3RL0 - chains B and C of the 5 polymer chains in the assembly; structure by X-ray diffraction, 3.80 A resolution.

Chain B:
Name: Syntaxin-1A
From: Rattus norvegicus
UniProtKB: P32851 (STX1A_RAT); residue numbers follow UniProt; this construct covers 191-253
Sequence (65 residues; numbered 189 to 253; the number before each row is that of its first residue):
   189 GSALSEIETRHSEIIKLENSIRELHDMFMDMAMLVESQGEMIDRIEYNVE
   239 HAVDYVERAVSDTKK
Not modelled in the structure: 189-190, 250-253
Differences from the reference sequence: expression tag (189-190)
Curated features (UniProtKB/Swiss-Prot):
  - site: Lys253 (Microbial infection: Cleavage)
  - cross-link (Glycyl lysine isopeptide (Lys-Gly)): Lys252 (interchain with G-Cter in SUMO), Lys253 (interchain with G-Cter in SUMO)

Chain C:
Name: Synaptosomal-associated protein 25
From: Homo sapiens
UniProtKB: P60880 (SNP25_HUMAN); residues 7-82 here = UniProt positions 7-82
Sequence (81 residues; row label = number of the first residue in the row):
     3 GSHMMRNELEEMQRRADQLADESLESTRRMLQLVEESKDAGIRTLVMLDE
    53 QGEQLDRVEEGMNHINQDMKEAEKNLKDLGW
Not modelled in the structure: 3-7, 80-83
Differences from the reference sequence: expression tag (3-6, 83)

How chain B and chain C interact:
Residue-residue contacts (38; chain B residue first):
  Leu192(B) - Met14(C)  hydrophobic
  Glu196(B) - Leu21(C)
  His199(B) - Leu21(C)
  His199(B) - Glu24(C)
  His199(B) - Ser25(C)  hydrogen bond
  Ile202(B) - Ser28(C)
  Ile202(B) - Met32(C)
  Leu205(B) - Met32(C)
  Glu206(B) - Ser28(C)  hydrogen bond
  Glu206(B) - Arg31(C)  salt bridge
  Glu206(B) - Met32(C)
  Ile209(B) - Met32(C)  hydrophobic
  Ile209(B) - Val36(C)  hydrophobic
  His213(B) - Leu35(C)
  His213(B) - Glu38(C)  salt bridge
  His213(B) - Ser39(C)
  Met217(B) - Glu38(C)
  Met217(B) - Ser39(C)
  Met217(B) - Ala42(C)  hydrophobic
  Ala220(B) - Arg45(C)
  Ala220(B) - Thr46(C)
  Ala220(B) - Met49(C)
  Glu224(B) - Arg45(C)  salt bridge
  Glu224(B) - Met49(C)
  Gly227(B) - Gln53(C)
  Ile230(B) - Gln53(C)
  Ile230(B) - Gln56(C)
  Asp231(B) - Gln56(C)  hydrogen bond
  Glu234(B) - Gln56(C)
  Glu234(B) - Arg59(C)  salt bridge
  Glu234(B) - Val60(C)
  Val237(B) - Met64(C)  hydrophobic
  Val241(B) - Gly63(C)
  Val241(B) - Ile67(C)  hydrophobic
  Glu245(B) - Asp70(C)
  Val248(B) - Asp70(C)
  Val248(B) - Ala74(C)  hydrophobic
  Val248(B) - Leu78(C)
Other interface residues (no listed pair), chain B (24 interface residues in all): Arg210, Phe216, Val223, Ala240, Val244
Other interface residues (no listed pair), chain C (30 interface residues in all): Ala18, Gly43, Leu50, Leu57, His66

In short:
24 residues of chain B face 30 of chain C across their interface; the contacts include 3 hydrogen bonds and 4
salt bridges. Polar pairs include Glu206(B)-Arg31(C), His213(B)-Glu38(C) and Glu224(B)-Arg45(C).
Here chain B is Syntaxin-1A (Rattus norvegicus) and chain C is Synaptosomal-associated protein 25 (Homo
sapiens). Entry 3RL0 (Truncated SNARE complex with complexin (P1)) was determined by X-ray diffraction,
deposited together with 3RK2 and 3RK3.
